Entry 9FAQ (electron microscopy, 2.90 A resolution); this record covers chains A and E of the 8 polymer chains in the assembly.

== Chain A ==
Name: Gamma-aminobutyric acid receptor subunit alpha-1
Organism: Homo sapiens
UniProt: P14867 (GBRA1_HUMAN); residues 12-416 here correspond to UniProt positions 39-443 (UniProt number = residue number + 27)
Amino-acid sequence (405 residues; row label = number of the first residue in the row):
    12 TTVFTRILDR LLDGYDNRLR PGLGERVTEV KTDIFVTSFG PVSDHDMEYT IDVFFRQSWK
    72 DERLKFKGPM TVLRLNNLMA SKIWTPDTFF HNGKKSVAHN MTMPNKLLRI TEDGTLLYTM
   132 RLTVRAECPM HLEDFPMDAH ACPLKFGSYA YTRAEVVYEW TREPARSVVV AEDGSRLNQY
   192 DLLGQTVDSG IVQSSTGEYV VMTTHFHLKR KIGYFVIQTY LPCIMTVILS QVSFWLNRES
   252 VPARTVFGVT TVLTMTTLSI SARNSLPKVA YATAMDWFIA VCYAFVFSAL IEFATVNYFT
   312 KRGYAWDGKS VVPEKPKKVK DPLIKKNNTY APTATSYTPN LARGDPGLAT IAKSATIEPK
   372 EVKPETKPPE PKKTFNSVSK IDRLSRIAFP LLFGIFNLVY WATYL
Unresolved in the structure: 324-383
Disulfides: Cys-139/Cys-153
Glycans and other covalent adducts: glycan linked to Asn-111
Small-molecule neighbours:
  - phosphatidylglycerol (PGW; (1R)-2-{[(S)-{[(2S)-2,3-dihydroxypropyl]oxy}(hydroxy)phosphoryl]oxy}-1-[(hexadecanoyloxy)methyl]ethyl (9Z)-octadec-9-enoate): Lys-222, Ile-223, Gly-224, Val-227, Leu-232, Ile-235, Ile-239, Pro-401, Phe-404, Gly-405, Asn-408, Trp-412, Leu-416
  - PIO ([(2R)-2-octanoyloxy-3-[oxidanyl-[(1R,2R,3S,4R,5R,6S)-2,3,6-tris(oxidanyl)-4,5-diphosphonooxy-cyclohexyl]oxy-phosphoryl]oxy-propyl] octanoate): Arg-249, Thr-306, Phe-310, Lys-312, Arg-313, Phe-386, Asn-387, Ser-388, Val-389, Ser-390, Lys-391, Ile-392, Leu-395, Ser-396, Phe-400
Curated features (UniProtKB/Swiss-Prot):
  - binding site (4-aminobutanoate): Arg-67, Thr-130
  - binding site (3alpha-hydroxy-5alpha-pregnan-11,20-dione): Trp-246
  - glycosylation: Asn-111 (N-linked (GlcNAc...) asparagine)

== Chain E ==
Name: Gamma-aminobutyric acid receptor subunit beta-3
Organism: Homo sapiens
UniProt: P28472 (GBRB3_HUMAN); residues 9-447 here correspond to UniProt positions 34-472 (UniProt number = residue number + 25)
Amino-acid sequence (439 residues; each row starts with the number of its first residue):
     9 MSFVKETVDK LLKGYDIRLR PDFGGPPVCV GMNIDIASID MVSEVNMDYT LTMYFQQYWR
    69 DKRLAYSGIP LNLTLDNRVA DQLWVPDTYF LNDKKSFVHG VTVKNRMIRL HPDGTVLYGL
   129 RITTTAACMM DLRRYPLDEQ NCTLEIESYG YTTDDIEFYW RGGDKAVTGV ERIELPQFSI
   189 VEHRLVSRNV VFATGAYPRL SLSFRLKRNI GYFILQTYMP SILITILSWV SFWINYDASA
   249 ARVALGITTV LTMTTINTHL RETLPKIPYV KAIDMYLMGC FVFVFLALLE YAFVNYIFFG
   309 RGPQRQKKLA EKTAKAKNDR SKSESNRVDA HGNILLTSLE VHNEMNEVSG GIGDTRNSAI
   369 SFDNSGIQYR KQSMPREGHG RFLGDRSLPH KKTHLRRRSS QLKIKIPDLT DVNAIDRWSR
   429 IVFPFTFSLF NLVYWLYYV
Unresolved in the structure: 314-411
Disulfides: Cys-136/Cys-150
Glycans and other covalent adducts: N-acetylglucosamine (NAG) linked to Asn-80
Small-molecule neighbours: phosphatidylglycerol (PGW; (1R)-2-{[(S)-{[(2S)-2,3-dihydroxypropyl]oxy}(hydroxy)phosphoryl]oxy}-1-[(hexadecanoyloxy)methyl]ethyl (9Z)-octadec-9-enoate): Val-278, Met-283, Val-290, Leu-294
Curated features (UniProtKB/Swiss-Prot):
  - binding site (benzamidine): Asp-95 to Tyr-97, Glu-155 to Tyr-157, Phe-200
  - binding site (4-aminobutanoate): Tyr-97, Glu-155, Tyr-157, Thr-202
  - binding site (histamine): Tyr-97, Ser-156, Tyr-157, Thr-202
  - glycosylation (N-linked (GlcNAc...) asparagine): Asn-80, Asn-149

== Interface between chain A and chain E ==
Pairs across the interface (97):
  Gly-25(A) / Lys-13(E)  hydrogen bond (backbone-side chain)
  Asp-27(A) / Lys-13(E)
  Asp-27(A) / Asp-17(E)
  Asn-28(A) / Asp-84(E)
  Asn-28(A) / Arg-86(E)
  Arg-29(A) / Val-16(E)
  Arg-29(A) / Asp-17(E)  salt bridge
  Arg-29(A) / Leu-20(E)
  Arg-29(A) / Leu-83(E)
  Arg-29(A) / Asp-84(E)  hydrogen bond (backbone-backbone)
  Arg-29(A) / Gln-90(E)
  Leu-30(A) / Met-9(E)  hydrophobic
  Leu-30(A) / Lys-13(E)
  Arg-31(A) / Met-9(E)
  Leu-34(A) / Met-9(E)
  Leu-34(A) / Val-12(E)  hydrophobic
  Gly-35(A) / Leu-79(E)
  Arg-74(A) / Met-9(E)
  Ser-92(A) / Arg-86(E)  hydrogen bond (backbone-side chain)
  Ile-94(A) / Arg-86(E)
  Pro-97(A) / Thr-110(E)
  Asp-98(A) / Val-111(E)
  Thr-99(A) / Val-109(E)
  Thr-99(A) / Thr-110(E)  hydrogen bond (backbone-side chain)
  Phe-100(A) / Tyr-62(E)
  Phe-100(A) / Val-109(E)
  Phe-100(A) / Asn-113(E)
  Phe-100(A) / Arg-129(E)
  Phe-101(A) / Arg-129(E)  hydrogen bond (backbone-side chain)
  His-102(A) / Tyr-62(E)
  His-102(A) / Arg-129(E)
  Gly-104(A) / His-107(E)
  Gly-104(A) / Arg-129(E)  hydrogen bond (backbone-side chain)
  Lys-105(A) / Asp-48(E)  salt bridge
  Lys-105(A) / Phe-105(E)
  Lys-105(A) / His-107(E)
  Lys-106(A) / Phe-105(E)
  Ser-107(A) / Val-109(E)
  Val-108(A) / Val-109(E)
  Met-131(A) / Thr-110(E)
  Leu-133(A) / Val-109(E)  hydrophobic
  Glu-138(A) / Ser-46(E)  hydrogen bond
  Tyr-160(A) / Tyr-62(E)  hydrophobic
  Tyr-160(A) / Asn-113(E)
  Tyr-160(A) / Arg-114(E)
  Tyr-160(A) / Met-115(E)  hydrophobic
  Tyr-160(A) / Gly-127(E)
  Tyr-160(A) / Leu-128(E)  hydrogen bond (side chain-backbone)
  Tyr-160(A) / Arg-129(E)  hydrogen bond (side chain-backbone)
  Ala-161(A) / Thr-82(E)
  Ala-161(A) / Met-115(E)  hydrophobic
  Ala-161(A) / Arg-117(E)  hydrogen bond (backbone-side chain)
  Tyr-162(A) / Thr-82(E)
  Tyr-162(A) / Asp-84(E)
  Thr-163(A) / Arg-117(E)
  Glu-166(A) / Thr-82(E)
  Ser-205(A) / Asp-43(E)
  Ser-206(A) / Asp-43(E)  hydrogen bond
  Thr-207(A) / Gln-64(E)
  Thr-207(A) / Met-115(E)
  Thr-207(A) / Arg-117(E)  hydrogen bond (backbone-side chain)
  Tyr-210(A) / Arg-117(E)  hydrogen bond
  Val-252(A) / Ala-249(E)  hydrophobic
  Pro-253(A) / Ala-248(E)  hydrophobic
  Pro-253(A) / Ala-249(E)  hydrophobic
  Thr-256(A) / Ala-249(E)
  Thr-256(A) / Leu-253(E)
  Val-257(A) / Ala-252(E)  hydrophobic
  Val-260(A) / Leu-253(E)  hydrophobic
  Val-260(A) / Thr-256(E)
  Val-263(A) / Ile-232(E)  hydrophobic
  Val-263(A) / Leu-235(E)  hydrophobic
  Leu-264(A) / Leu-259(E)  hydrophobic
  Leu-264(A) / Thr-260(E)
  Thr-267(A) / Thr-260(E)
  Thr-267(A) / Ile-264(E)
  Ile-271(A) / His-267(E)
  Arg-274(A) / Tyr-220(E)
  Arg-274(A) / Gln-224(E)
  Asn-275(A) / Thr-271(E)
  Lys-279(A) / Pro-184(E)
  Val-280(A) / Tyr-220(E)
  Ala-281(A) / Pro-184(E)  hydrogen bond (backbone-backbone)
  Ala-281(A) / Asn-217(E)
  Ala-281(A) / Gly-219(E)
  Ala-281(A) / Tyr-220(E)  hydrogen bond (backbone-backbone)
  Ala-283(A) / Leu-223(E)  hydrophobic
  Asp-287(A) / Leu-223(E)
  Asp-287(A) / Gln-224(E)  hydrogen bond
  Ala-291(A) / Leu-223(E)  hydrophobic
  Phe-298(A) / Ile-234(E)  hydrophobic
  Phe-298(A) / Leu-235(E)  hydrophobic
  Leu-301(A) / Leu-235(E)  hydrophobic
  Ile-302(A) / Val-238(E)  hydrophobic
  Ala-305(A) / Val-238(E)  hydrophobic
  Asn-308(A) / Ile-242(E)
  Tyr-309(A) / Trp-241(E)
Other interface residues (no listed pair), chain A (64 interface residues in all): Tyr-26, Gly-33, Phe-66, Trp-95, Ala-109, Trp-288, Tyr-294
Other interface residues (no listed pair), chain E (63 interface residues in all): Tyr-66, Leu-81, Val-87, Leu-125, Thr-131, Gln-185, Met-227, Pro-228, Leu-231, Thr-257, Thr-263, Arg-428

== Overview ==
64 residues of chain A face 63 of chain E across their interface; the contacts include 16 hydrogen bonds and 2
salt bridges. Among the polar pairs are Arg-29(A)/Asp-17(E), Lys-105(A)/Asp-48(E) and Gly-25(A)/Lys-13(E).
Ligands of chain A: compound PIO and phosphatidylglycerol. Bound to chain E: phosphatidylglycerol.
Here chain A is Gamma-aminobutyric acid receptor subunit alpha-1 and chain E is Gamma-aminobutyric acid
receptor subunit beta-3, both from Homo sapiens. Entry 9FAQ (CryoEM structure of human full-length
alpha1beta3gamma2 GABA(A)R in complex with GARLH4, the TMD of Neuroligin2 and ...) was determined by electron
microscopy.
